Entry 6RJD (electron microscopy, 3.30 A resolution); this record covers chains C and E of the 4 polymer chains in the assembly.

[Chain C]
Protein: Streptococcus Thermophilus 1 Cas9
From: Streptococcus thermophilus DGCC 7710
Notes: EC 3.1.-.-
Amino-acid sequence (1121 residues; numbered 1 to 1121; the number before each row is that of its first residue):
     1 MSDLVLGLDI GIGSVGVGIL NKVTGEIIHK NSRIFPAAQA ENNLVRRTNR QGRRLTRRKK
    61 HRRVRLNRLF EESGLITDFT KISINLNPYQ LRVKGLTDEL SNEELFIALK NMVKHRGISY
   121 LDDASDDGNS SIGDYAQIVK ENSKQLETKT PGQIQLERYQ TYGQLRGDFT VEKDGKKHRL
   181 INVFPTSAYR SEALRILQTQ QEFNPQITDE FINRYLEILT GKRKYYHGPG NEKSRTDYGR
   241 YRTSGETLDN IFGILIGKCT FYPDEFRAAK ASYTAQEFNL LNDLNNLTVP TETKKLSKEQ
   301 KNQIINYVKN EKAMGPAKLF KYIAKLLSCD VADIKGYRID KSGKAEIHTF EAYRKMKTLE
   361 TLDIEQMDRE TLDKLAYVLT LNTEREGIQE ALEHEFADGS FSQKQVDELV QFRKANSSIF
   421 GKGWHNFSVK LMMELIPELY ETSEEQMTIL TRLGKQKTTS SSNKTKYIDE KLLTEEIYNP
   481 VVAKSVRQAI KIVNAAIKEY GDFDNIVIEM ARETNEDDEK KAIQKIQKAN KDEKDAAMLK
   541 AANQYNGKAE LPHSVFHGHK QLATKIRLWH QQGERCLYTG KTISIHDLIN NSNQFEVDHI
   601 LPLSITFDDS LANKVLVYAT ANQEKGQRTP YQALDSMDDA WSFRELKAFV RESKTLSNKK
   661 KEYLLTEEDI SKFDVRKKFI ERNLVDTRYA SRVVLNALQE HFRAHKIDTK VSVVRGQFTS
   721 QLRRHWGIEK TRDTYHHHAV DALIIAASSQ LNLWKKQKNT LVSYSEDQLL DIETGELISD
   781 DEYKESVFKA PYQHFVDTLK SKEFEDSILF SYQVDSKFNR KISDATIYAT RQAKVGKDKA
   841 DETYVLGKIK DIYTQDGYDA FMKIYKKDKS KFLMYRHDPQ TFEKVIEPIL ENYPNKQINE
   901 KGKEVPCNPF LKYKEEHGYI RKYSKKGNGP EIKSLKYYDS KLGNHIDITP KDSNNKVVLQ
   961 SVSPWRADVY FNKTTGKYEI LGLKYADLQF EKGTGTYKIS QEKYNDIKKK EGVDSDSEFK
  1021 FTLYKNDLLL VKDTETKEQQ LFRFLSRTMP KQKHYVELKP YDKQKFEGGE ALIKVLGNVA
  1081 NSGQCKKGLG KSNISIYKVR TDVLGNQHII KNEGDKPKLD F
Disordered / not traced: 1-2, 123-132, 290-295, 511-689, 714-735, 750-804, 893-908
What the authors report for this chain:
  - binding site for ntPAM: Lys-1086

[Chain E]
Molecule: tDNA59
Sequence (59 nucleotides; numbered 1 to 59; the number before each row is that of its first residue):
     1 ATGGTTCTGG TTTCATTTTC TGCAATACTT TTATCAACGC AAGAGGTGCT TCTGTTATG
Disordered / not traced: 1-10, 43-59

[Chain C / chain E interface]
Pairs across the interface (35):
  Tyr-135(C) with DA27(E), phosphate contact
  Tyr-225(C) with DT30(E), sugar contact
  Phe-252(C) with DT31(E), base contact
  Leu-255(C) with DT32(E), phosphate contact; DA33(E), sugar contact
  Ile-256(C) with DT32(E), phosphate contact; DA33(E), phosphate contact
  Gly-257(C) with DA33(E), hydrogen bond to the phosphate
  Arg-267(C) with DA33(E), salt bridge to the phosphate; DT34(E), salt bridge to the phosphate
  Asn-286(C) with DC40(E), sugar contact; DA41(E), sugar contact
  Gly-336(C) with DC40(E), phosphate contact; DA41(E), phosphate contact
  Trp-424(C) with DT32(E), hydrogen bond to the phosphate
  Glu-445(C) with DA41(E), base contact
  Met-447(C) with DA42(E), base contact
  Thr-448(C) with DA42(E), phosphate contact
  Tyr-478(C) with DC35(E), sugar contact; DA36(E), hydrogen bond to the phosphate
  Asp-824(C) with DA24(E), phosphate contact
  Ala-825(C) with DA24(E), hydrogen bond to the phosphate
  Thr-826(C) with DA24(E), hydrogen bond to the phosphate
  Met-1049(C) with DT18(E), base contact
  Gln-1052(C) with DT16(E), base contact; DT17(E), base contact
  Tyr-1055(C) with DT16(E), sugar contact; DT17(E), hydrogen bond to the phosphate
  Asn-1078(C) with DT18(E), phosphate contact
  Ala-1080(C) with DT19(E), phosphate contact
  Asn-1081(C) with DT19(E), hydrogen bond to the phosphate
  Ser-1082(C) with DT19(E), base contact
  Lys-1086(C) with DT18(E), base contact
  Lys-1087(C) with DT18(E), salt bridge to the phosphate
  Lys-1091(C) with DT17(E), salt bridge to the phosphate
Other interface residues (no listed pair), chain C (37 interface residues in all): Tyr-120, Gly-133, Lys-335, Tyr-337, Arg-338, Leu-381, Thr-383, Gln-446, Glu-476, Tyr-828
Other interface residues (no listed pair), chain E (20 interface residues in all): DC23, DC28, DT29, DG39

[Overview]
Chain C and chain E form an interface of 37 and 20 residues respectively; the contacts include 7 hydrogen
bonds and 4 salt bridges. Polar pairs include Gly-257(C)/DA33(E), Trp-424(C)/DT32(E) and Tyr-478(C)/DA36(E).
The paper reports a binding site for ntPAM at Lys-1086(C).
Here chain C is Streptococcus Thermophilus 1 Cas9 (Streptococcus thermophilus DGCC 7710) and chain E is
tDNA59. Entry 6RJD (Cryo-EM structure of St1Cas9-sgRNA-tDNA59-ntPAM complex) was determined by electron
microscopy, deposited together with 6RJ9, 6RJA and 6RJG.
